Entry 7THM (electron microscopy, 3.18 A resolution); this record covers chains A and G of the 5 polymer chains in the assembly.

[Chain A]
Protein: RNA-directed RNA polymerase
Source organism: Severe acute respiratory syndrome coronavirus 2
Notes: EC 2.7.7.48
Reference sequence: P0DTD1 (R1AB_SARS2); residues 1-932 here correspond to UniProt positions 4393-5324 (UniProt number = residue number + 4392)
Chain sequence (932 residues; row label = number of the first residue in the row):
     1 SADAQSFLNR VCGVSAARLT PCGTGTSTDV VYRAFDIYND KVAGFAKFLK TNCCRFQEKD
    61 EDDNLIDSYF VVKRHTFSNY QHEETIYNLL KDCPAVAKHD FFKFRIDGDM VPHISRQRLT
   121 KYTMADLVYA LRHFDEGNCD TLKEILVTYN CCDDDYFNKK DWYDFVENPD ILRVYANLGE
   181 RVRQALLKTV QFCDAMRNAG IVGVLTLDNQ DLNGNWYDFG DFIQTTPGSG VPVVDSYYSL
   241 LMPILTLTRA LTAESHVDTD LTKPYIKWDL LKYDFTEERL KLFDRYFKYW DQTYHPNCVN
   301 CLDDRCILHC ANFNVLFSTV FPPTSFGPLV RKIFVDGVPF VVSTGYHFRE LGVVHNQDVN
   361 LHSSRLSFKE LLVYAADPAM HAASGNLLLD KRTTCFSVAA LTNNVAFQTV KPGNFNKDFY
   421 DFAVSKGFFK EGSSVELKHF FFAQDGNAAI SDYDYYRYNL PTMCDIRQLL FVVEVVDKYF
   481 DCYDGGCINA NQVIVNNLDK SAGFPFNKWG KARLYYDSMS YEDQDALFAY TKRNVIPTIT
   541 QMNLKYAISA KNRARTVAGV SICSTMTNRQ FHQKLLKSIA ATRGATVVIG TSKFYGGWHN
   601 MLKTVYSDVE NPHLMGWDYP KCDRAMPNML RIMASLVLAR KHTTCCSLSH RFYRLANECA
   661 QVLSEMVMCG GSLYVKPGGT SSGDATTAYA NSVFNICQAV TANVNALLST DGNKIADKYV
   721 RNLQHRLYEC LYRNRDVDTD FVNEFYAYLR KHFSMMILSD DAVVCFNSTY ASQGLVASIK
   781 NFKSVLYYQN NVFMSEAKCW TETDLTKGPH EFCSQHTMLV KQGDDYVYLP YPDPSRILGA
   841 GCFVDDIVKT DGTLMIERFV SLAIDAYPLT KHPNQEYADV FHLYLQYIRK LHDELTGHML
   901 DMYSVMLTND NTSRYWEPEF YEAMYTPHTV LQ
Disordered / not traced: 1-5, 51-53, 61-63, 104-110, 225-226, 259-261, 364-367, 520-523, 715-716, 823-825, 848-854, 892-916, 929-932
Ion coordination: Mn2+: Asn209, Asp218 (together with pyrophosphate); Zn2+ site 1: His295, Cys301, Cys306, Cys310; Zn2+ site 2: Cys487, His642, Cys645, Cys646
Residues lining bound ligands: pyrophosphate (POP): Phe35, Lys73, His75, Asp208, Asn209, Asp218, Gly220
UniProt features mapped onto this chain:
  - region: Lys545 to Arg555 (Interaction with RMP Remdesivir), Thr582 to Pro620 (RdRp Palm N-ter)
  - active site: Ser759, Asp760, Asp761
  - binding site (Mn(2+)): Asn209, Asp218
  - binding site (Zn(2+)): His295, Cys301, Cys306, Cys310, Cys487, His642, Cys645, Cys646
  - site: Gln932 (Cleavage)
From the paper describing this entry:
  - mutagenesis - D208A, N209A, R733A: decreased catalytic activity on RNAylation
  - mutagenesis - D208A, N209A, R733A: decreased catalytic activity on GDP-PRNTase
  - binding site for pyrophosphate: Lys73
  - Mn2+ coordination: Asn209, Asp218
  - catalytic residues: Asp208 (proposed by the authors, not directly observed)
  - mutagenesis - D218A: abolished catalytic activity on GDP
  - mutagenesis - D760A: unchanged catalytic activity on GDP
  - mutagenesis - K73A, D218A, D760A: abolished growth in response to viral titres
  - mutagenesis - K50A, R116A: decreased catalytic activity

[Chain G]
Protein: Non-structural protein 9
Source organism: Severe acute respiratory syndrome coronavirus 2
Reference sequence: P0DTD1 (R1AB_SARS2); residues 1-113 here correspond to UniProt positions 4141-4253 (UniProt number = residue number + 4140)
Chain sequence (113 residues; numbered 1 to 113; the number before each row is that of its first residue):
     1 NNELSPVALR QMSCAAGTTQ TACTDDNALA YYNTTKGGRF VLALLSDLQD LKWARFPKSD
    61 GTGTIYTELE PPCRFVTDTP KGPKVKYLYF IKGLNNLNRG MVLGSLAATV RLQ
Disordered / not traced: 18-30, 46-48, 57-63, 76-84, 107-113
UniProt features mapped onto this chain:
  - site: Gln113 (Cleavage)
From the paper describing this entry:
  - post-translational modification sites: Asn1
  - binding site for pyrophosphate: Asn1
  - mutagenesis - N1A, N1D, N2A: abolished growth in response to viral titres
  - mutagenesis - N1D: decreased catalytic activity
  - mutagenesis - N1A: decreased catalytic activity on RNALS10

[Chain A / chain G interface]
Residue-residue contacts (29; chain A residue first):
  Asp36(A) - Asn1(G)
  Asp36(A) - Asn2(G)
  Ile37(A) - Asn1(G)
  Tyr38(A) - Asn1(G)
  Tyr38(A) - Asn2(G)
  Tyr38(A) - Glu3(G)  hydrogen bond (backbone-backbone)
  Asn39(A) - Asn1(G)  hydrogen bond
  Asn39(A) - Glu3(G)
  Asp40(A) - Pro6(G)
  Val202(A) - Leu4(G)  hydrophobic
  Val202(A) - Gly100(G)
  Val202(A) - Leu103(G)  hydrophobic
  Val204(A) - Asn2(G)
  Thr206(A) - Asn2(G)
  Asp221(A) - Asn2(G)
  Asp221(A) - Glu3(G)
  Ile223(A) - Leu4(G)  hydrophobic
  Ile223(A) - Gly104(G)
  Val231(A) - Asn96(G)
  Val233(A) - Asn96(G)
  Val233(A) - Leu97(G)  hydrophobic
  Asp291(A) - Asn95(G)
  Asp291(A) - Asn96(G)  hydrogen bond (side chain-backbone)
  Tyr728(A) - Asn2(G)  hydrogen bond
  Arg733(A) - Asn2(G)  hydrogen bond
  Arg733(A) - Glu3(G)  hydrogen bond (side chain-backbone)
  Arg733(A) - Leu4(G)
  Arg733(A) - Leu97(G)
  Arg735(A) - Asn95(G)
Other interface residues (no listed pair), chain A (20 interface residues in all): Ser229, Pro232, Ser236, Tyr289
Other interface residues (no listed pair), chain G (12 interface residues in all): Arg99
From the paper, about this interface:
  - specific contacts: Arg733(A)-Asn2(G)
  - interface residues, chain G: Leu4(G)

[In short]
20 residues of chain A and 12 residues of chain G are in contact, with 6 hydrogen bonds. Among the polar pairs
are Asn39(A)-Asn1(G), Asp291(A)-Asn96(G) and Tyr728(A)-Asn2(G). The paper describes a contact between
Arg733(A) and Asn2(G). From the paper: the catalytic residue Asp208(A); D208A, N209A and R733A of chain A
reduce catalytic activity on RNAylation; 11 substitutions were tested in all.
Chain A is RNA-directed RNA polymerase and chain G is Non-structural protein 9, both from Severe acute
respiratory syndrome coronavirus 2; the structure, SARS-CoV-2 nsp12/7/8 complex with a native N-terminus nsp9,
was determined by electron microscopy.
